Entry 9HA0 (X-ray diffraction, 1.75 A resolution); this record covers chains A and B.

[Chain A (and B)]
Protein: Transcriptional regulator, PadR-like family
From: Lactococcus cremoris subsp. cremoris MG1363
Notes: chain B of this document is another copy of the same molecule, construct and numbering; everything in this record applies to it too
UniProtKB: A2RI36 (A2RI36_LACLM); residue numbers follow UniProt; this construct covers 2-116
Amino-acid sequence (131 residues; each row starts with the number of its first residue):
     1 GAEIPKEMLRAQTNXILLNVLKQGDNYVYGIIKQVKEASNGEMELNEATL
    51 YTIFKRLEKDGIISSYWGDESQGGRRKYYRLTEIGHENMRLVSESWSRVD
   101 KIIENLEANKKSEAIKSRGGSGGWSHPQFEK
Disordered / not traced: 1-3, 113-131 (chain B: 70-73, 115-131)
Differences from the reference sequence: expression tag (1, 117-131); engineered mutation BP5_15 (Val in A2RI36), Val92 (Ala in A2RI36), Ser93 (Phe in A2RI36)
Modified / non-standard residues: BP5 (3-(2,2'-bipyridin-5-yl)-L-alanine) at position 15

[How chain A and chain B interact]
Residue-residue contacts (67):
  Ile4(A) with Asn88(B), hydrogen bond (backbone-side chain); Leu91(B); Val92(B), hydrophobic; Ser95(B)
  Lys6(A) with Arg56(B)
  Glu7(A) with Arg10(B); Ala11(B); Asn14(B), hydrogen bond
  Met8(A) with Ala11(B); BP5_15(B)
  Ala11(A) with Met8(B), hydrophobic
  Gln12(A) with Ser95(B); Trp96(B); Val99(B)
  BP5_15(A) with Asp100(B); Ile103(B)
  Ile16(A) with Val99(B), hydrophobic
  Asn19(A) with Ile103(B)
  Val20(A) with Leu106(B), hydrophobic
  Lys22(A) with Glu107(B), salt bridge
  Gln23(A) with Leu106(B); Glu107(B); Lys110(B), hydrogen bond (backbone-side chain)
  Gln34(A) with Leu106(B)
  Ala38(A) with Ile102(B); Asn105(B), hydrogen bond (backbone-side chain); Leu106(B), hydrophobic
  Ser39(A) with Arg98(B), hydrogen bond (backbone-side chain); Ile102(B)
  Asn40(A) with Arg98(B), hydrogen bond
  Glu42(A) with Arg98(B), salt bridge
  Met43(A) with Ile102(B), hydrophobic
  Arg56(A) with Pro5(B); Glu7(B), salt bridge
  Asp60(A) with Gly1(B), hydrogen bond (backbone-backbone)
  Ile62(A) with Gly1(B)
  Ile84(A) with Gly1(B); Ala2(B)
  Asn88(A) with Ala2(B), hydrogen bond (side chain-backbone); Glu3(B), hydrogen bond (side chain-backbone)
  Leu91(A) with Ala2(B); Ile4(B), hydrophobic
  Val92(A) with Ile4(B); Met8(B), hydrophobic
  Ser95(A) with Met8(B); Gln12(B), hydrogen bond
  Trp96(A) with Met8(B); Gln12(B); Trp96(B), hydrophobic
  Arg98(A) with Glu42(B), salt bridge
  Val99(A) with Gln12(B); BP5_15(B); Ile16(B), hydrophobic
  Asp100(A) with BP5_15(B)
  Ile102(A) with Ala38(B); Ser39(B); Met43(B), hydrophobic
  Ile103(A) with BP5_15(B); Asn19(B); Gln23(B)
  Asn105(A) with Ala38(B), hydrogen bond (side chain-backbone)
  Leu106(A) with Val20(B), hydrophobic; Gln23(B); Gln34(B); Ala38(B), hydrophobic
  Glu107(A) with Gln23(B)
  Lys110(A) with Gln23(B), hydrogen bond (side chain-backbone)
Other interface residues (no listed pair), chain A (40 interface residues in all): Pro5, Glu37, Glu87, Asn109
Other interface residues (no listed pair), chain B (38 interface residues in all): Val35, Asn109

[In short]
40 residues of chain A and 38 residues of chain B are in contact; the contacts include 12 hydrogen bonds and 4
salt bridges. Polar pairs include Lys22(A)-Glu107(B), Glu42(A)-Arg98(B) and Arg56(A)-Glu7(B).
Chain A and chain B are both Transcriptional regulator, PadR-like family (Lactococcus cremoris subsp. cremoris
MG1363); the structure, Crystal structure of Cu(II)-bound LmrR_V15Bpy variant BVS, was determined by X-ray
diffraction (same publication as 9H9W, 9H9X, 9H9Y and 9H9Z).
